6TAS - chains B and C of the 8 polymer chains in the assembly; structure by electron microscopy, 2.75 A resolution.

== Chain B (and C) ==
Name: Activity-regulated cytoskeleton associated protein 1
Source organism: Drosophila melanogaster
Notes: chain C of this document is another copy of the same molecule, construct and numbering; everything in this record applies to it too
Reference sequence: Q7K1U0 (ARC1_DROME); numbering as in UniProt (aligned over 1-254)
Amino-acid sequence (254 residues; row label = number of the first residue in the row):
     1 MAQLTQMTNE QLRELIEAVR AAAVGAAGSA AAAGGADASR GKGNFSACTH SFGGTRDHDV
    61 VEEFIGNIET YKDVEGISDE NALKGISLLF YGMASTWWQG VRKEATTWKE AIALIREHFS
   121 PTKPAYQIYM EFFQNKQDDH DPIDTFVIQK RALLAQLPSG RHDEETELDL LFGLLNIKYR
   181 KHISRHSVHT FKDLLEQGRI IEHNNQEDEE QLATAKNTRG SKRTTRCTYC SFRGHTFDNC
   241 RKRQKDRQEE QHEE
Not modelled in the structure: 1-40, 206-254 (chain C: 1-40, 207-254)

== Chain B / chain C interface ==
Contacting residue pairs - 12 pairs, chain B then chain C:
  Lys42(B) with Gly41(C)
  Asn44(B) with Tyr71(C)
  Arg56(B) with Asp144(C), salt bridge; Arg199(C)
  Asn81(B) with Val74(C)
  Lys84(B) with Thr70(C); Asp73(C), salt bridge
  Thr96(B) with Ala152(C)
  Trp97(B) with Ile148(C)
  Gln99(B) with Gln156(C)
  Val101(B) with Arg151(C)
  Gln127(B) with His203(C), hydrogen bond
Other interface residues (no listed pair), chain B (14 interface residues in all): Leu88, Gly100, Glu117, His118
Other interface residues (no listed pair), chain C (17 interface residues in all): His50, Glu75, Ala155, Lys192, Leu195

== Summary ==
The interface between chain B and chain C involves 14 residues on one side and 17 on the other, with 1
hydrogen bond and 2 salt bridges. Polar contacts include Arg56(B)-Asp144(C), Lys84(B)-Asp73(C) and
Gln127(B)-His203(C).
Chain B and chain C are both Activity-regulated cytoskeleton associated protein 1 (Drosophila melanogaster);
the structure, Structure of the two-fold capsomer of the dArc1 capsid, was determined by electron microscopy,
deposited together with 6TAP, 6TAQ, 6TAR, 6TAT and 6TAU.
